PDB entry 6HBK | electron microscopy, 3.80 A resolution | chains a and E of the 33 polymer chains in the assembly

# Chain a
Molecule: Echovirus 18 capsid protein 2
Organism: Echovirus E18
UniProtKB: Q8V635 (Q8V635_9ENTO); residues 3001-3239 here correspond to UniProt positions 330-568 (UniProt number = residue number - 2671)
Chain sequence (239 residues; row label = number of the first residue in the row):
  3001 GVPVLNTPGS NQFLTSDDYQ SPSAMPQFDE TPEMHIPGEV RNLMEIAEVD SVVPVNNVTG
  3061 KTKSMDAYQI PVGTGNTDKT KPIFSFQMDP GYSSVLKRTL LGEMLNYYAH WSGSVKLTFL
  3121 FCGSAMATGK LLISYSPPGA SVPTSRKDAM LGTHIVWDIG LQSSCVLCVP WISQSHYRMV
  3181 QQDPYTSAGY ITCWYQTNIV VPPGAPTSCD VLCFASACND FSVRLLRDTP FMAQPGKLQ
Not modelled in the structure: 3074-3077, 3176-3186, 3234-3239
Disulfides: Cys3168-Cys3218

# Chain E
Molecule: Echovirus 18 capsid protein 3
Organism: Echovirus E18
UniProtKB: Q8V635 (Q8V635_9ENTO); residues 2001-2259 here correspond to UniProt positions 70-328 (UniProt number = residue number - 1931)
Chain sequence (259 residues; row label = number of the first residue in the row):
  2001 SPSAEECGYS DRVRSMTLGN STITTQESAN VVVGYGEWPS YLSDREATAE DQPTQPDVAT
  2061 CRFYTLESVQ WEKTSPGWWW KFPEALKNMG LFGQNMHYHY LGRAGYTIHV QCNASKFHQG
  2121 CLLVVCVPEA EMGCADTDTT FPATELTTED TPHVFTSDSI TGKKVQAAVC NAGMGVGVGN
  2181 LTIFPHQWIN LRTNNSATIV IPYINSVPMD NMFRHYNFTL MIIPFAPLNF TDGATAYVPI
  2241 TVTIAPMYAE YNGLRLAST
Not modelled in the structure: 2001-2012, 2027-2029, 2044-2047, 2258-2259

# How chain a and chain E interact
Pairs across the interface (22):
  Gly3113(a) with Glu2050(E)
  Ser3114(a) with Glu2050(E)
  Tyr3135(a) with Leu2254(E); Leu2256(E), hydrophobic
  Pro3137(a) with Leu2254(E), hydrophobic
  Pro3138(a) with Tyr2100(E)
  Gly3139(a) with Tyr2100(E)
  Thr3153(a) with Leu2254(E), hydrogen bond (side chain-backbone)
  Leu3167(a) with Leu2256(E), hydrophobic
  Cys3168(a) with Leu2256(E); Ala2257(E), hydrogen bond (backbone-backbone)
  Val3169(a) with Leu2256(E), hydrophobic
  Pro3170(a) with Glu2050(E); Gln2052(E); Arg2255(E)
  Trp3171(a) with Glu2050(E), hydrogen bond (backbone-backbone); Asp2051(E); Gln2052(E), hydrogen bond (side chain-backbone); Leu2101(E), hydrophobic; Met2209(E), hydrophobic; Asn2252(E); Gly2253(E)
Other interface residues (no listed pair), chain E (13 interface residues in all): Ala2049

# In short
Chain a and chain E form an interface of 12 and 13 residues respectively, with 4 hydrogen bonds. Among the
polar pairs are Thr3153(a)-Leu2254(E), Trp3171(a)-Gln2052(E) and Cys3168(a)-Ala2257(E).
Chain a is Echovirus 18 capsid protein 2 and chain E is Echovirus 18 capsid protein 3, both from Echovirus
E18; the structure, Echovirus 18 Open particle without one pentamer, was determined by electron microscopy,
deposited together with 6HBG, 6HBH, 6HBJ, 6HBL and 6HHT.
